2R65 - chain A; structure by X-ray diffraction, 3.30 A resolution.

[Chain A]
Protein: Cell division protease ftsH homolog
Organism: Helicobacter pylori
Notes: EC 3.4.24.-; fragment: ATPase domain
Reference sequence: P71408 (FTSH_HELPY); residue numbers follow UniProt; this construct covers 160-419
Amino-acid sequence (268 residues; numbered 160 to 427; the number before each row is that of its first residue):
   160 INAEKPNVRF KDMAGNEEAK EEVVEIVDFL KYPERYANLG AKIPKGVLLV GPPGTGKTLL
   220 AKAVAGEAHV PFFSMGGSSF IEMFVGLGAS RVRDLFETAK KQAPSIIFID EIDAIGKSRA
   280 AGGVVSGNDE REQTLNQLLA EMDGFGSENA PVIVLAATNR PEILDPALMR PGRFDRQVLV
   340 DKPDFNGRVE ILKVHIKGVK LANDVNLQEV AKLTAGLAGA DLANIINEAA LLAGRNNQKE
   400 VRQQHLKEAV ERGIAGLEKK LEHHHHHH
Not modelled in the structure: 277-286, 419-427
Differences from the reference sequence: engineered mutation K170 (Asn in P71408); expression tag (420-427)
Small-molecule neighbours: ADP (adenosine-5'-diphosphate): D171, M172, A173, N175, P212, G213, T214, G215, K216, T217, L218, D269, I350, V353, H354, G378, A379
Swiss-Prot annotation at these positions:
  - binding site (ATP): A173, G213 to T217, H354

[In short]
Chain A binds ADP. From UniProt: 7 ATP-binding residues.
Chain A is Cell division protease ftsH homolog (Helicobacter pylori); the structure, Crystal structure of
Helicobacter pylori ATP dependent protease, FtsH ADP complex, was determined by X-ray diffraction (same
publication as 2R62).
